PDB entry 5TB9 | X-ray diffraction, 2.49 A resolution | chains A and T of the 4 polymer chains in the assembly

# Chain A
Molecule: DNA polymerase beta
Source organism: Homo sapiens
Notes: EC 2.7.7.7, 4.2.99.-
UniProtKB: P06746 (DPOLB_HUMAN); residues 1-335 here = UniProt positions 1-335
Chain sequence (343 residues; numbered -1 to 341; the number before each row is that of its first residue; numbers below 1 keep their minus sign (Met-1 is residue -1)):
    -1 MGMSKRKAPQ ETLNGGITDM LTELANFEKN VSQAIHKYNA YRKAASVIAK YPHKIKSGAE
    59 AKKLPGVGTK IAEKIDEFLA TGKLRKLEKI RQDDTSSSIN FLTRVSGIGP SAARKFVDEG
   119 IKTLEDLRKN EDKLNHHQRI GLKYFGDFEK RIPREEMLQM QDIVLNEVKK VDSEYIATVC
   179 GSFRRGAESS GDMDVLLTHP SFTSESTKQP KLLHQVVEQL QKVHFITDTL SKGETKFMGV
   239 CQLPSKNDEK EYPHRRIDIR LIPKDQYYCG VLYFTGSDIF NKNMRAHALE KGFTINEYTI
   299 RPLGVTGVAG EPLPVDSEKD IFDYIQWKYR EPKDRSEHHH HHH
Not modelled in the structure: -1 to 8, 206-208, 246-248
Sequence notes: initiating methionine (-1); expression tag (0, 336-341)
Bound ions: Mn2+ site 1: Lys48, Glu203, His336, His338; Na+ site 1: Lys60, Leu62, Val65 (shared with 1 residue of chain D); Na+ site 2: Thr101, Val103, Ile106 (shared with 1 residue of chain P); Na+ site 3: Asp130, Asp314; Na+ site 4 near Asp145 (its only coordinating residue here); Mn2+ site 2: Asp190, Asp192, Asp256 (together with 1RY) (shared with 1 residue of chain P); Mn2+ site 3: Asp190, Asp192 (together with 1RY); Mn2+ site 4: His337, His339; Mn2+ site 5 near His341 (its only coordinating residue here)
Small-molecule neighbours: 1RY ([[(2R,5S)-5-(4-azanyl-5-fluoranyl-2-oxidanylidene-pyrimidin-1-yl)-1,3-oxathiolan-2-yl]methoxy-oxidanyl-phosphoryl] phosphono hydrogen phosphate): Arg149, Gly179, Ser180, Arg183, Ser188, Gly189, Asp190, Asp192, Asp256, Tyr271, Phe272, Gly274, Ser275, Asp276, Asn279
What the authors report for this chain:
  - binding site for 1RY: Ser180, Arg183, Gly189

# Chain T
Molecule: 16- mer template
Sequence (16 nucleotides; row label = number of the first residue in the row):
     1 CCGACGGCGC ATCAGC

# How chain A and chain T interact
Contacting residue pairs - 25 pairs, chain A then chain T:
  His34(A) - DC5(T)  stacking on the base
  Ser229(A) - DC10(T)  phosphate contact
  Ser229(A) - DA11(T)  phosphate contact
  Lys230(A) - DC10(T)  hydrogen bond to the phosphate
  Lys230(A) - DA11(T)  hydrogen bond to the phosphate
  Gly231(A) - DC10(T)  phosphate contact
  Glu232(A) - DC10(T)  hydrogen bond to the phosphate
  Thr233(A) - DG9(T)  hydrogen bond to the phosphate
  Thr233(A) - DC10(T)  hydrogen bond to the phosphate
  Lys234(A) - DG9(T)  phosphate contact
  Lys234(A) - DC10(T)  hydrogen bond to the phosphate
  Arg258(A) - DG9(T)  sugar contact
  Tyr271(A) - DG7(T)  base contact
  Asn279(A) - DG6(T)  base contact
  Lys280(A) - DG6(T)  salt bridge to the phosphate
  Arg283(A) - DG6(T)  base contact
  Arg283(A) - DG7(T)  hydrogen bond to the sugar
  Leu287(A) - DG6(T)  phosphate contact
  Leu287(A) - DG7(T)  phosphate contact
  Thr292(A) - DG7(T)  hydrogen bond to the phosphate
  Ile293(A) - DG7(T)  sugar contact
  Asn294(A) - DG7(T)  phosphate contact
  Asn294(A) - DC8(T)  hydrogen bond to the phosphate
  Glu295(A) - DC8(T)  sugar contact
  Tyr296(A) - DG9(T)  hydrogen bond to the phosphate
Interface residues without a listed pair, chain A (19 interface residues in all): Ala284

# In short
Chain A and chain T form an interface of 19 and 7 residues respectively; the contacts include 10 hydrogen
bonds, 1 salt bridge and 1 aromatic stacking contact. Polar contacts include Arg283(A)-DG7(T),
Lys230(A)-DC10(T) and Lys230(A)-DA11(T). Chain A binds compound 1RY. The paper reports a binding site for 1RY
at Ser180(A), Arg183(A) and Gly189(A).
Here chain A is DNA polymerase beta (Homo sapiens) and chain T is 16- mer template. Entry 5TB9 (Precatalytic
ternary complex of Human DNA Polymerase Beta in closed conformation With Gapped DNA substrate incoming ...)
was determined by X-ray diffraction, deposited together with 5TB8, 5TBA, 5TBB and 5TBC.
